Entry 1N32 (X-ray diffraction, 3.00 A resolution); this record covers chains A and I of the 23 polymer chains in the assembly.

== Chain A ==
Molecule: 16S ribosomal RNA
From: Thermus thermophilus
Sequence (1522 nucleotides; each row starts with the number of its first residue; note: 42 numbers in that range are skipped by the numbering (no residue carries them; nothing is unmodelled there); a row labelled like 190A-190L holds insertion residues (190A, then the next letters in order); numbering starts at 0):
     0 UUUGUUGGAGAGUUUGAUCCUGGCUCAGGGUGAACGCUGGCGGCGUGCCU
    50 AAGACAUGCAAGUCGUGCGGG
    73 CCGCGGGGUUUU
    88 ACUCCG
    95 UGGUC
   101 AGCGGCGGACGGGUGAGUAACGCGUGGGU
  129A G
   130 ACCUACCCGGAAGAGGGGGACAACCCGGGGAAACUCGGGCUAAUCCCCCA
   180 UGUGGACCCGC
190A-190L CCCUUGGGGUGU
   191 GUCCAAAGGGCUUU
   216 GCCCGCUUCCGGAUGGGCCCGCGUCCCAUCAGCUAGUUGGUGGGGUAAUG
   266 GCCCACCAAGGCGACGACGGGUAGCCGGUCUGAGAGGAUGGCCGGCCACA
   316 GGGGCACUGAGACACGGGCCCCACUCCUACGGGAGGCAGCAGUUAGGAAU
   366 CUUCCGCAAUGGGCGCAAGCCUGACGGAGCGACGCCGCUUGGAGGAAGAA
   416 GCCCUUCGGGGUGUAAACUCCUGAA
   442 CCCGGGACGAAACCCCCGACGA
   474 GGGGACUGACGGUACCGGG
   494 GUAAUAGCGCCGGCCAACUCCGUGCCAGCAGCCGCGGUAAUACGGAGGGC
   544 GCGAGCGUUACCCGGAUUCACUGGGCGUAAAGGGCGUGUAGGCGGCCUGG
   594 GGCGUCCCAUGUGAAAGACCACGGCUCAACCGUGGGGGAGCGUGGGAUAC
   644 GCUCAGGCUAGACGGUGGGAGAGGGUGGUGGAAUUCCCGGAGUAGCGGUG
   694 AAAUGCGCAGAUACCGGGAGGAACGCCGAUGGCGAAGGCAGCCACCUGGU
   744 CCACCCGUGACGCUGAGGCGCGAAAGCGUGGGGAGCAAACCGGAUUAGAU
   794 ACCCGGGUAGUCCACGCCCUAAACGAUGCGCGCUAGGUCUCUGGGUCU
   848 CCUGGGGGCCGAAGCUAACGCGUUAAGCGCGCCGCCUGGGGAGUACGGCC
   898 GCAAGGCUGAAACUCAAAGGAAUUGACGGGGGCCCGCACAAGCGGUGGAG
   948 CAUGUGGUUUAAUUCGAAGCAACGCGAAGAACCUUACCAGGCCUUGACAU
   998 GCUAGG
 1003A G
  1004 AACCCGGGUGAAAGCCUGGGGUGCCCC
1030A-1030D GCGA
  1031 GGGGAGCCCUAGCACAGGUGCUGCAUGGCCGUCGUCAGCUCGUGCCGUGA
  1081 GGUGUUGGGUUAAGUCCCGCAACGAGCGCAACCCCCGCCGUUAGUUGCCA
  1131 GCGGUUCGGCCGGGCACUCUAACGGGACUGCCCGCGAAA
  1171 GCGGGAGGAAGGAGGGGACGACGUCUGGUCAGCAUGGCCCUUACGGCCUG
  1221 GGCGACACACGUGCUACAAUGCCCACUACAAAGCGAUGCCACCCGGCAAC
  1271 GGGGAGCUAAUCGCAAAAAGGUGGGCCCAGUUCGGAUUGGGGUCUGCAAC
  1321 CCGACCCCAUGAAGCCGGAAUCGCUAGUAAUCGCGGAUCAG
 1361A C
  1362 CAUGCCGCGGUGAAUACGUUCCCGGGCCUUGUACACACCGCCCGUCACGC
  1412 CAUGGGAGCGGGCUCUACCCGAAGUCGCCGGG
  1446 AGCCUACGGG
  1459 CAGGCGCCGAGGGUAGGGCCCGUGACUGGGGCGAAGUCGUAACAAGGUAG
  1509 CUGUACCGGAAGGUGCGGCUGGAUCACCUCCUUUCU
Unresolved in the structure: 0-4, 1535-1538
Metal / ion sites: Mg2+ site 1: U12, G22; Mg2+ site 2: G15, U920; Mg2+ site 3 near G21 (its only coordinating residue here); Mg2+ site 4: G46, G394; Mg2+ site 5: C48, G115; Mg2+ site 6 near G52 (its only coordinating residue here); Mg2+ site 7 near A53 (its only coordinating residue here); Mg2+ site 8: A59, U387; Mg2+ site 9: G61, U62, G105; Mg2+ site 10: G70, U98; Mg2+ site 11: G107, G324, G326; Mg2+ site 12: A109, G331; 88 more Mg2+ sites not listed
Small-molecule neighbours: paromomycin (PAR): C1404, G1405, U1406, C1407, A1408, C1409, C1490, G1491, A1492, A1493, G1494, U1495, C1496
From the paper describing this entry:
  - contacts within the chain: G530-A1492
  - conformationally variable residues (side-chain flip): G530, A1492, A1493

== Chain I ==
Molecule: 30S ribosomal protein S9
From: Thermus thermophilus
Amino-acid sequence (128 residues; row label = number of the first residue in the row):
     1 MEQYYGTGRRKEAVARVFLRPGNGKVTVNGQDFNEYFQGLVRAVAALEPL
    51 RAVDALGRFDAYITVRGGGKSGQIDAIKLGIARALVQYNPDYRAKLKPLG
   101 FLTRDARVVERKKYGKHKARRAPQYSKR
Unresolved in the structure: 1

== How chain A and chain I interact ==
Contacting residue pairs (127):
  G941(A) with Arg121(I), base contact
  G942(A) with Gln124(I), hydrogen bond to the base
  U943(A) with Gln124(I), sugar contact
  G966(A) with Lys127(I), hydrogen bond to the sugar
  C967(A) with Arg128(I), hydrogen bond to the phosphate
  A968(A) with Arg128(I), salt bridge to the phosphate
  C970(A) with Ser126(I), base contact; Lys127(I), base contact
  C1116(A) with Val108(I), sugar contact
  G1117(A) with Arg104(I), hydrogen bond to the phosphate; Ala106(I), sugar contact
  C1118(A) with Arg9(I), salt bridge to the phosphate; Arg83(I), hydrogen bond to the phosphate; Arg104(I), salt bridge to the phosphate
  C1119(A) with Arg9(I), salt bridge to the phosphate; Arg83(I), salt bridge to the phosphate
  C1128(A) with Arg16(I), sugar contact; Arg66(I), salt bridge to the phosphate
  C1129(A) with Tyr62(I), hydrogen bond to the phosphate
  A1130(A) with Gln3(I), hydrogen bond to the sugar; Phe18(I), sugar contact; Arg20(I), hydrogen bond to the phosphate
  G1131(A) with Glu2(I), phosphate contact; Gln3(I), hydrogen bond to the phosphate; Arg20(I), salt bridge to the phosphate
  C1147(A) with Tyr5(I), hydrogen bond to the sugar; Arg16(I), hydrogen bond to the base
  U1148(A) with Tyr5(I), phosphate contact; Thr7(I), hydrogen bond to the phosphate; Arg9(I), phosphate contact; Val14(I), phosphate contact; Arg16(I), sugar contact
  C1149(A) with Arg9(I), salt bridge to the phosphate; Val14(I), phosphate contact
  G1178(A) with Arg93(I), salt bridge to the phosphate; Lys97(I), salt bridge to the phosphate
  A1179(A) with Arg93(I), salt bridge to the phosphate; Lys97(I), salt bridge to the phosphate; Leu102(I), sugar contact; Thr103(I), phosphate contact; Arg104(I), sugar contact
  A1180(A) with Thr103(I), hydrogen bond to the phosphate
  G1186(A) with Glu110(I), sugar contact; Lys113(I), hydrogen bond to the phosphate; Arg120(I), salt bridge to the phosphate
  G1187(A) with Arg111(I), hydrogen bond to the sugar; Lys113(I), salt bridge to the phosphate
  A1188(A) with Tyr114(I), phosphate contact
  G1231(A) with Ser126(I), hydrogen bond to the phosphate
  U1232(A) with Gln124(I), hydrogen bond to the phosphate; Tyr125(I), phosphate contact; Ser126(I), phosphate contact
  G1233(A) with His117(I), salt bridge to the phosphate; Arg121(I), salt bridge to the phosphate; Pro123(I), phosphate contact; Gln124(I), hydrogen bond to the phosphate
  A1248(A) with Tyr36(I), sugar contact; Lys70(I), hydrogen bond to the base
  C1249(A) with Tyr36(I), hydrogen bond to the sugar; Gly67(I), phosphate contact; Gly68(I), base contact; Gly69(I), hydrogen bond to the sugar; Lys70(I), sugar contact; Gln73(I), hydrogen bond to the sugar
  A1250(A) with Glu12(I), sugar contact; Arg66(I), phosphate contact; Gly67(I), hydrogen bond to the phosphate; Gly68(I), hydrogen bond to the phosphate
  A1251(A) with Glu12(I), sugar contact; Gly67(I), phosphate contact
  G1290(A) with Leu40(I), sugar contact; Lys70(I), base contact
  G1291(A) with Gln38(I), hydrogen bond to the sugar; Gly39(I), sugar contact; Leu40(I), sugar contact
  U1292(A) with Gln38(I), sugar contact
  C1342(A) with Gln124(I), sugar contact; Tyr125(I), hydrogen bond to the phosphate
  G1343(A) with Arg121(I), sugar contact; Ala122(I), hydrogen bond to the sugar; Tyr125(I), hydrogen bond to the phosphate
  C1344(A) with Lys116(I), salt bridge to the phosphate; Arg120(I), sugar contact; Ala122(I), phosphate contact
  U1345(A) with Arg120(I), salt bridge to the phosphate
  A1346(A) with Arg120(I), salt bridge to the phosphate
  G1347(A) with Arg10(I), base contact; Lys11(I), base contact; Arg107(I), hydrogen bond to the base; Val108(I), sugar contact; Val109(I), phosphate contact; Glu110(I), hydrogen bond to the phosphate
  U1348(A) with Val109(I), phosphate contact; Glu110(I), hydrogen bond to the phosphate; Arg120(I), sugar contact
  A1349(A) with Lys118(I), salt bridge to the phosphate; Arg120(I), hydrogen bond to the phosphate; Arg121(I), hydrogen bond to the phosphate
  A1350(A) with Lys118(I), salt bridge to the phosphate; Arg121(I), salt bridge to the phosphate
  U1351(A) with Lys118(I), base contact
  C1366(A) with His117(I), salt bridge to the phosphate
  C1367(A) with Lys112(I), salt bridge to the phosphate; Tyr114(I), phosphate contact; Gly115(I), hydrogen bond to the phosphate; Lys116(I), phosphate contact
  G1368(A) with Arg111(I), salt bridge to the phosphate; Lys112(I), salt bridge to the phosphate; Lys113(I), phosphate contact; Tyr114(I), hydrogen bond to the phosphate
  C1369(A) with Arg111(I), phosphate contact; Lys112(I), hydrogen bond to the phosphate
  G1370(A) with Glu12(I), phosphate contact; Val109(I), phosphate contact
  G1371(A) with Lys11(I), salt bridge to the phosphate; Glu12(I), phosphate contact; Gly68(I), sugar contact; Gly69(I), phosphate contact; Val109(I), phosphate contact
  U1372(A) with Lys11(I), salt bridge to the phosphate; Gly69(I), phosphate contact; Lys70(I), phosphate contact; Ser71(I), hydrogen bond to the phosphate; Gly72(I), hydrogen bond to the phosphate
  G1373(A) with Lys11(I), hydrogen bond to the base; Arg42(I), salt bridge to the phosphate; Ser71(I), hydrogen bond to the phosphate
Interface residues without a listed pair, chain A (56 interface residues in all): G1127, G1177, G1184, A1287

== Summary ==
56 residues of chain A face 54 of chain I across their interface, with 40 hydrogen bonds and 29 salt bridges.
Polar contacts include G942(A)-Gln124(I), C1147(A)-Arg16(I) and A1248(A)-Lys70(I). Ligands of chain A:
paromomycin. From the paper: conformational variability at G530(A), A1492(A) and A1493(A); contacts within the
chain involving G530(A) and A1492(A).
Here chain A is 16S ribosomal RNA and chain I is 30S ribosomal protein S9, both from Thermus thermophilus.
Entry 1N32 (Structure of the Thermus thermophilus 30S ribosomal subunit bound to codon and near-cognate
transfer RNA anticodon ...) was determined by X-ray diffraction (same publication as 1N33, 1N34 and 1N36).
